Entry 6O4X (X-ray diffraction, 2.30 A resolution); this record covers chain A.

# Chain A
Protein: Acetylcholinesterase
Organism: Homo sapiens
Notes: EC 3.1.1.7
UniProtKB: P22303 (ACES_HUMAN); residues 1-547 here correspond to UniProt positions 32-578 (UniProt number = residue number + 31)
Amino-acid sequence (550 residues; row label = number of the first residue in the row; numbers below 1 keep their minus sign (Gly-2 is residue -2)):
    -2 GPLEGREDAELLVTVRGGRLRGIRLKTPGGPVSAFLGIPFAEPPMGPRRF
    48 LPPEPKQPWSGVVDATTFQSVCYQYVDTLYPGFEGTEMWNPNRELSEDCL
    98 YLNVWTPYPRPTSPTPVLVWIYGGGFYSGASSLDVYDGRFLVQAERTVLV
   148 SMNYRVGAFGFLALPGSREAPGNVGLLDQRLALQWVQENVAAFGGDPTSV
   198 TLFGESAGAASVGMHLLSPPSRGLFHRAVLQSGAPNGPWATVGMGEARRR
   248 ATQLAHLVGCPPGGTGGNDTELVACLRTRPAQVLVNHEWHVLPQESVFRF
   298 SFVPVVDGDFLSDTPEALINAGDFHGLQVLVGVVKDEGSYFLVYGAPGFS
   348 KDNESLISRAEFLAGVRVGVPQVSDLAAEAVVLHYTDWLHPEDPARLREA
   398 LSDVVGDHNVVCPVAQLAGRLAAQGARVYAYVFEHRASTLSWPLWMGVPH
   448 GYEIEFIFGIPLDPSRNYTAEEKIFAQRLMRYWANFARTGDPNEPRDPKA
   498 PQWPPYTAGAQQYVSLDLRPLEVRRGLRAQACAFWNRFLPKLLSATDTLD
Unresolved in the structure: -2 to 3, 544-547
Sequence notes: expression tag (-2 to 0)
Curated features (UniProtKB/Swiss-Prot):
  - active site: Ser203 (Acyl-ester intermediate), Glu334 (Charge relay system), His447 (Charge relay system)
  - binding site (galanthamine): Trp86, Glu202, Ser203, Tyr337
  - binding site (huperzine A): Trp86, Tyr133, Tyr337
  - binding site (huprine W): Gly122, Ser203, Trp439, His447
  - glycosylation (N-linked (GlcNAc...) asparagine): Asn265, Asn350, Asn464
Disulfides: Cys69-Cys96, Cys257-Cys272, Cys409-Cys529
Ligand contacts: 9-aminoacridine (AA): Gly82, Trp86, Gly120, Gly121, Tyr133, Glu202, Ser203, Tyr337, Tyr341, Trp439, His447, Gly448, Tyr449
Reported in the primary citation:
  - binding site for 9-aminoacridine: Trp86, Tyr337, His447
  - catalytic residues: His447 (citing earlier work)
  - conformationally variable residues (helix shift, loop rearrangement): Cys69 to Cys96, Tyr337 to Asn350

# Overview
Chain A binds 9-aminoacridine. Curated annotation (UniProt) lists 3 active-site residues, 4
galanthamine-binding residues, 3 huperzine A-binding residues and 4 huprine W-binding residues. The paper
reports the catalytic residue His447; a binding site for 9-aminoacridine at Trp86, Tyr337 and His447.
Chain A is Acetylcholinesterase (Homo sapiens); the structure, Binary complex of native hAChE with
9-aminoacridine, was determined by X-ray diffraction (same publication as 6O4W, 6O50 and 6O52).
